Entry 6WGE (electron microscopy, 3.90 A resolution); this record covers chains A and B of the 6 polymer chains in the assembly.

[Chain A]
Molecule: Structural maintenance of chromosomes protein 1A
Organism: Homo sapiens
UniProtKB: Q14683 (SMC1A_HUMAN); residues 1-1233 here = UniProt positions 1-1233
Sequence (1233 residues; row label = number of the first residue in the row):
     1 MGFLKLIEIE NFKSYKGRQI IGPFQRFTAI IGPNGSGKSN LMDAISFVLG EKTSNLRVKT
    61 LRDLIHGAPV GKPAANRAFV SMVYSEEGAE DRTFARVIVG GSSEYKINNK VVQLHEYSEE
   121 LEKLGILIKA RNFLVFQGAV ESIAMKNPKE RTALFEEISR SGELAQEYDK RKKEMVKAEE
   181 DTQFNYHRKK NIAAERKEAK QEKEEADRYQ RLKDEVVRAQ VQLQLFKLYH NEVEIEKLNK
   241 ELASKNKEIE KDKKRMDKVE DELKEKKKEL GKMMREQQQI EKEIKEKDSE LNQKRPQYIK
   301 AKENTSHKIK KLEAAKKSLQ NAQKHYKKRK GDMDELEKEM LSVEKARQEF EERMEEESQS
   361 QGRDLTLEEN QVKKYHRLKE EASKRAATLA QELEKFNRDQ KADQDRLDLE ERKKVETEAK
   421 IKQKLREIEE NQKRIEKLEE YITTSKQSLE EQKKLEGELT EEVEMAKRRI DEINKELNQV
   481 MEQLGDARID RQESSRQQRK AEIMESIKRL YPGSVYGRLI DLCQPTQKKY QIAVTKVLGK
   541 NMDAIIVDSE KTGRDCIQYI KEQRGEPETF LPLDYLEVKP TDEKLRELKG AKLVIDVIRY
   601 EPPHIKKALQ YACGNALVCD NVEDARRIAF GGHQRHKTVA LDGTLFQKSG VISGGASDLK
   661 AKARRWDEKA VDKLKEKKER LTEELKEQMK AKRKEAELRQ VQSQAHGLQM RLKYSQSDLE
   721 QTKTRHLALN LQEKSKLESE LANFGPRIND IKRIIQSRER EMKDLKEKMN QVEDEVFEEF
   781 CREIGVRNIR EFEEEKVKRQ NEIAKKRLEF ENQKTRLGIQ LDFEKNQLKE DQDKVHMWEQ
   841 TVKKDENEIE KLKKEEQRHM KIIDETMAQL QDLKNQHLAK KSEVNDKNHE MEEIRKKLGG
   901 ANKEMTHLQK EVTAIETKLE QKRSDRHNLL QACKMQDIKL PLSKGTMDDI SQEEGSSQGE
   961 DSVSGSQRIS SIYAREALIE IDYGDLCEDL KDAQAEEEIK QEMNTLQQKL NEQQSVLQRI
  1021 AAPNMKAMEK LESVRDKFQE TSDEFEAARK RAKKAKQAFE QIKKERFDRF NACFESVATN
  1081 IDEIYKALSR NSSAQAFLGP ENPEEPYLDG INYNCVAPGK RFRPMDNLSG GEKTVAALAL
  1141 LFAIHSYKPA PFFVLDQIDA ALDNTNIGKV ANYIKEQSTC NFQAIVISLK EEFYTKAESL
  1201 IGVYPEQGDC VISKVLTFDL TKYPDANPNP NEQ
Not modelled in the structure: 1, 200-1033, 1226-1233
Construct notes: engineered mutation Gln1157 (Glu in Q14683)
Swiss-Prot annotation at these positions:
  - binding site (ATP): Gly32 to Ser39
  - modified residue: Ser358 (Phosphoserine), Ser360 (Phosphoserine), Lys648 (N6-acetyllysine), Lys713 (N6-acetyllysine), Ser957 (Phosphoserine), Ser962 (Phosphoserine), Ser966 (Phosphoserine), Ser970 (Phosphoserine), Lys1037 (N6-acetyllysine)
  - natural variant: Val58 to Arg62 (deletion: In CDLS2), Phe133 (F133V: In CDLS2), Glu141 (E141K: In CDLS2), Arg171 to Gln1233 (deletion: In DEE85), Arg196 (R196H: In CDLS2), Lys268 (deletion: In CDLS2), Ser306 (deletion: In CDLS2), Arg398 (R398G: In CDLS2; R398Q: In CDLS2), Glu493 (E493A: In CDLS2), Arg496 (R496C: In CDLS2; R496H: In CDLS2), Arg499 to Gln1233 (deletion: In DEE85), Gln531 to Gln1233 (deletion: In DEE85), 20 further natural variant entries in UniProt
  - mutagenesis: Ser957 (S957A: Reduces phosphorylation and the S-phase checkpoint activation. Abolishes S-phase activation; when associated with A-966), Ser966 (S966A: Reduces phosphorylation and the S-phase checkpoint activation. Increases sensitivity to DNA methylation. Abolishes S-phase activation; when associated with A-957)

[Chain B]
Molecule: Structural maintenance of chromosomes protein 3
Organism: Homo sapiens
UniProtKB: Q9UQE7 (SMC3_HUMAN); residues 1-1217 here = UniProt positions 1-1217
Sequence (1217 residues; each row starts with the number of its first residue):
     1 MYIKQVIIQG FRSYRDQTIV DPFSSKHNVI VGRNGSGKSN FFYAIQFVLS DEFSHLRPEQ
    61 RLALLHEGTG PRVISAFVEI IFDNSDNRLP IDKEEVSLRR VIGAKKDQYF LDKKMVTKND
   121 VMNLLESAGF SRSNPYYIVK QGKINQMATA PDSQRLKLLR EVAGTRVYDE RKEESISLMK
   181 ETEGKREKIN ELLKYIEERL HTLEEEKEEL AQYQKWDKMR RALEYTIYNQ ELNETRAKLD
   241 ELSAKRETSG EKSRQLRDAQ QDARDKMEDI ERQVRELKTK ISAMKEEKEQ LSAERQEQIK
   301 QRTKLELKAK DLQDELAGNS EQRKRLLKER QKLLEKIEEK QKELAETEPK FNSVKEKEER
   361 GIARLAQATQ ERTDLYAKQG RGSQFTSKEE RDKWIKKELK SLDQAINDKK RQIAAIHKDL
   421 EDTEANKEKN LEQYNKLDQD LNEVKARVEE LDRKYYEVKN KKDELQSERN YLWREENAEQ
   481 QALAAKREDL EKKQQLLRAA TGKAILNGID SINKVLDHFR RKGINQHVQN GYHGIVMNNF
   541 ECEPAFYTCV EVTAGNRLFY HIVDSDEVST KILMEFNKMN LPGEVTFLPL NKLDVRDTAY
   601 PETNDAIPMI SKLRYNPRFD KAFKHVFGKT LICRSMEVST QLARAFTMDC ITLEGDQVSH
   661 RGALTGGYYD TRKSRLELQK DVRKAEEELG ELEAKLNENL RRNIERINNE IDQLMNQMQQ
   721 IETQQRKFKA SRDSILSEMK MLKEKRQQSE KTFMPKQRSL QSLEASLHAM ESTRESLKAE
   781 LGTDLLSQLS LEDQKRVDAL NDEIRQLQQE NRQLLNERIK LEGIITRVET YLNENLRKRL
   841 DQVEQELNEL RETEGGTVLT ATTSELEAIN KRVKDTMARS EDLDNSIDKT EAGIKELQKS
   901 MERWKNMEKE HMDAINHDTK ELEKMTNRQG MLLKKKEECM KKIRELGSLP QEAFEKYQTL
   961 SLKQLFRKLE QCNTELKKYS HVNKKALDQF VNFSEQKEKL IKRQEELDRG YKSIMELMNV
  1021 LELRKYEAIQ LTFKQVSKNF SEVFQKLVPG GKATLVMKKG DVEGSQSQDE GEGSGESERG
  1081 SGSQSSVPSV DQFTGVGIRV SFTGKQGEMR EMQQLSGGQK SLVALALIFA IQKCDPAPFY
  1141 LFDQIDQALD AQHRKAVSDM IMELAVHAQF ITTTFRPELL ESADKFYGVK FRNKVSHIDV
  1201 ITAEMAKDFV EDDTTHG
Not modelled in the structure: 238-933, 1061-1091
Construct notes: engineered mutation Gln1144 (Glu in Q9UQE7)
Swiss-Prot annotation at these positions:
  - binding site (ATP): Gly32 to Ser39
  - modified residue: Lys105 (N6-acetyllysine), Lys106 (N6-acetyllysine), Lys140 (N6-acetyllysine), Thr783 (Phosphothreonine), Ser787 (Phosphoserine), Ser886 (Phosphoserine), Ser1013 (Phosphoserine), Ser1065 (Phosphoserine), Ser1067 (Phosphoserine), Ser1074 (Phosphoserine), Ser1083 (Phosphoserine), Lys1190 (N6-acetyllysine)
  - natural variant: Gly380 to Gln384 (deletion: In CDLS3), Glu491 (deletion: In CDLS3)
  - mutagenesis: Lys105 (K105A: 20% loss of sister chromatid cohesion, no effect on cohesin complex assembly; when associated with A-106; K105Q: No effect on sister chromatid cohesion, nor on cohesin complex assembly ...), Lys106 (K106A: 20% loss of sister chromatid cohesion, no effect on cohesin complex assembly; when associated with A-105; K106Q: No effect on sister chromatid cohesion, nor on cohesin complex assembly ...)

[Interface between chain A and chain B]
Residue-residue contacts - 39 pairs, chain A then chain B:
  Pro33(A) with Asp1150(B)
  Asn34(A) with Gly1118(B); Leu1149(B); Asp1150(B), hydrogen bond (side chain-backbone)
  Gly35(A) with Gln1119(B)
  Arg57(A) with Gln1113(B); Leu1115(B), hydrogen bond (side chain-backbone)
  Pro69(A) with Met1109(B); Gln1114(B)
  Val70(A) with Gly1107(B); Glu1108(B); Met1109(B); Arg1110(B)
  Lys1120(A) with Phe1191(B)
  Arg1121(A) with Glu67(B), salt bridge; Gly68(B), hydrogen bond (side chain-backbone)
  Arg1123(A) with Ala63(B); Glu67(B), salt bridge
  Asn1127(A) with Arg12(B), hydrogen bond
  Gly1131(A) with Asn34(B)
  Glu1132(A) with Gly35(B)
  Ala1160(A) with Gln1147(B)
  Ala1161(A) with Phe1175(B)
  Leu1162(A) with Asn34(B)
  Asp1163(A) with Arg33(B), salt bridge; Asn34(B)
  Asn1164(A) with Asp1213(B), hydrogen bond (side chain-backbone); Thr1214(B)
  Thr1165(A) with Arg33(B), hydrogen bond; Thr1215(B)
  Asn1166(A) with Asn34(B)
  Leu1189(A) with Ala1148(B)
  Lys1190(A) with Arg1176(B)
  Glu1192(A) with Thr1214(B)
  Gln1207(A) with Thr1103(B)
  Gly1208(A) with Glu1108(B)
  Asp1209(A) with Glu1108(B)
  Cys1210(A) with Glu1108(B); Arg1110(B), hydrogen bond
Also at the interface, not in a pair above, chain A (32 interface residues in all): Gly32, Arg1090, Gly1119, Gln1157, Glu1191, Val1211
Also at the interface, not in a pair above, chain B (33 interface residues in all): Gly1104, Ser1116, Gln1144, His1153, Lys1194, His1216

[Summary]
32 residues of chain A face 33 of chain B across their interface, with 7 hydrogen bonds and 3 salt bridges.
Among the polar pairs are Arg1121(A)-Glu67(B), Arg1123(A)-Glu67(B) and Asp1163(A)-Arg33(B).
Chain A is Structural maintenance of chromosomes protein 1A and chain B is Structural maintenance of
chromosomes protein 3, both from Homo sapiens; the structure, Cryo-EM structure of human Cohesin-NIPBL-DNA
complex without STAG1, was determined by electron microscopy, deposited together with 6WG3 and 6WG6.
